6RTJ - chain A; structure by X-ray diffraction, 2.00 A resolution.

Chain A:
Name: Thioredoxin glutathione reductase
From: Schistosoma mansoni
Notes: EC 1.8.1.9
Reference sequence: G4V8J4 (G4V8J4_SCHMA); residues 1-598 here = UniProt positions 1-598
Chain sequence (598 residues; row label = number of the first residue in the row):
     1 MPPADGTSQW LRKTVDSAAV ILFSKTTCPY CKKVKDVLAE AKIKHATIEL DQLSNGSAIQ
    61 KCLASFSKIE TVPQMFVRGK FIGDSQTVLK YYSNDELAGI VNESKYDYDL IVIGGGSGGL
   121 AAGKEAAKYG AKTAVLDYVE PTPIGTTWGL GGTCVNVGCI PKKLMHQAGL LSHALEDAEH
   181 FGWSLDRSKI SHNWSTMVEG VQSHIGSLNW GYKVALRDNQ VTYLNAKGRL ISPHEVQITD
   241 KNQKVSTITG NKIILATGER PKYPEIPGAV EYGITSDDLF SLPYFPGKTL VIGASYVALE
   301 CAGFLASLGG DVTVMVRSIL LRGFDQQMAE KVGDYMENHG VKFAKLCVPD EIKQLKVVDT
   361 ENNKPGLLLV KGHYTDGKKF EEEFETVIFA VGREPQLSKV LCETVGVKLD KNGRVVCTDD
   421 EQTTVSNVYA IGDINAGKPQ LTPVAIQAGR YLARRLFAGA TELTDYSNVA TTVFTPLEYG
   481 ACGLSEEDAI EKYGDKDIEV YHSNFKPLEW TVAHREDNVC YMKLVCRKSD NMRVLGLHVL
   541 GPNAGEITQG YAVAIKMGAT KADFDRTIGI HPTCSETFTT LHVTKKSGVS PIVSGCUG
Disordered / not traced: 1-5, 594-598
Cystine bridges: C28-C31, C154-C159
Modified / non-standard residues: Sec597 (selenocysteine)
Bound ions: Ca2+: Q447, D565, T567, T579
Ligand contacts:
  - FAD (flavin-adenine dinucleotide): I113, G114, G115, G116, S117, G118, G119, L136, D137, Y138, V139, G152, T153, C154, V157, G158, C159, K162, A226, K227, G228, A256, T257, G258, E259, S276, F280, Y296, V297, R393, K399, V400, I431, G432, D433, Q440, L441, T442, P443, A445, F474, H571, P572
  - FXH (1-[(dimethylamino)methyl]naphthalen-2-ol): V316, S318, L320, E330, G333, D334, E337, F343, K345
What the authors report for this chain:
  - binding site for FXH: V316, L320, E330, D334, E337, F343
  - contacts within the chain: E337-K345 (salt bridge)
  - binding site for FXH: K345 (from molecular simulation)
  - mutagenesis - E330A/D334A: unchanged catalytic activity

Summary:
Ligands of chain A: flavin-adenine dinucleotide and compound FXH. Q447, D565, T567 and T579 form the Ca2+
site. The paper reports a binding site for FXH at V316, L320 and E330 among others; E330A/D334A leave
catalytic activity unchanged.
Chain A is Thioredoxin glutathione reductase (Schistosoma mansoni); the structure, Thioredoxin glutathione
reductase from Schistosoma mansoni in complex with 1-[(dimethylamino)methyl]-2-naphthol at 1 hour of soaking,
was determined by X-ray diffraction together with 6RTM and 6RTO from the same study.
